6H7W - chains B and P of the 20 polymer chains in the assembly; structure by electron microscopy, 11.40 A resolution (very low resolution: no residue pairs are listed; an interface is given only as per-side residue counts).

== Chain B (and P) ==
Name: Putative vacuolar protein sorting-associated protein
From: Chaetomium thermophilum (strain DSM 1495 / CBS 144.50 / IMI 039719)
Notes: chain P of this document is another copy of the same molecule, construct and numbering; everything in this record applies to it too
UniProtKB: G0SH11 (G0SH11_CHATD); numbering as in UniProt (aligned over 183-550)
Chain sequence (368 residues; each row starts with the number of its first residue):
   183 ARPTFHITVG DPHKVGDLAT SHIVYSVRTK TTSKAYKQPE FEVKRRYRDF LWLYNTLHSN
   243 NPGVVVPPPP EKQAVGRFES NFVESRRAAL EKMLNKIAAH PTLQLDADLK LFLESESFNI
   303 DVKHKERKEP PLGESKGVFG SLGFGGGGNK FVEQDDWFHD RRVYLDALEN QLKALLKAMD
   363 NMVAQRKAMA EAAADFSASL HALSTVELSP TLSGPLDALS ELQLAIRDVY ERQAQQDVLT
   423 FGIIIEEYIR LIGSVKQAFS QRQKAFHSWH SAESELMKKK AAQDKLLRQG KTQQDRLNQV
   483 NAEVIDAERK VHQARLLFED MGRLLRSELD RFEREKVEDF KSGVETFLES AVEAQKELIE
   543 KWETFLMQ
Unresolved in the structure: 312-330

== Chain B / chain P interface ==
At this resolution (11 A) residue pairs are not listed: 10 residues of chain B and 10 of chain P lie at the interface.

== Summary ==
Chain B and chain P each contribute 10 residues to their interface.
Both chains are Putative vacuolar protein sorting-associated protein (Chaetomium thermophilum (strain DSM 1495
/ CBS 144.50 / IMI 039719)). Entry 6H7W (Model of retromer-Vps5 complex assembled on membrane) was determined
by electron microscopy together with 5W8M from the same study.
